PDB entry 8J8Q | X-ray diffraction, 3.11 A resolution | chains P and A of the 4 polymer chains in the assembly

== Chain P ==
Protein: PAF1-like protein
From: Saccharomyces eubayanus
UniProtKB: A0A0L8RM45 (A0A0L8RM45_SACEU); residue numbers follow UniProt; this construct covers 1-110
Sequence (111 residues; each row starts with the number of its first residue; numbering starts at 0):
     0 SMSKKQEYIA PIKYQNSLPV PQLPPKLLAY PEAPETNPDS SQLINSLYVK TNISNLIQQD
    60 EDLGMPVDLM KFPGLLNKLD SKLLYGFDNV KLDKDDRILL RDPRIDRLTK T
Disordered / not traced: 0-8, 107-110
Construct notes: expression tag (0)
Modified positions: Mse1 (selenomethionine); Mse64 (selenomethionine; parent Met); Mse69 (selenomethionine; parent Met)

== Chain A ==
Protein: CDC73-like protein
From: Saccharomyces eubayanus
UniProtKB: A0A0L8RF82 (A0A0L8RF82_SACEU); numbering as in UniProt (aligned over 153-233)
Sequence (81 residues; row label = number of the first residue in the row):
   153 SGSAGNGLVP SDPVLAETMK NERVVQDHNS ALRGARPINF GYLIKDAELK LVQSIKGSLR
   213 GSKLPPGHKG AHGRVSKTNG S
Disordered / not traced: 153-163, 208-233
Modified positions: Mse171 (selenomethionine; parent Met)

== How chain P and chain A interact ==
Contacting residue pairs (15):
  Pro18(P) with Leu184(A)
  Gln21(P) with Gln178(A); Ala183(A)
  Pro23(P) with Val177(A), hydrophobic; Gln178(A)
  Pro24(P) with Val177(A)
  Lys25(P) with Glu174(A); Arg175(A)
  Leu26(P) with Asn173(A); Glu174(A); Arg175(A), hydrogen bond (backbone-backbone); Val177(A), hydrophobic
  Leu27(P) with Asn173(A)
  Ala28(P) with Asn173(A), hydrogen bond (backbone-backbone)
  Tyr29(P) with Arg175(A)
Interface residues without a listed pair, chain P (10 interface residues in all): Leu17

== Summary ==
Chain P and chain A form an interface of 10 and 7 residues respectively; the contacts include 2 hydrogen
bonds. Main-chain hydrogen bonds include Leu26(P)-Arg175(A) and Ala28(P)-Asn173(A).
Here chain P is PAF1-like protein and chain A is CDC73-like protein, both from Saccharomyces eubayanus. Entry
8J8Q (Structure of the four-component Paf1 complex from Saccharomyces eubayanus) was determined by X-ray
diffraction, deposited together with 8J8P.
